PDB entry 6XYW | electron microscopy, 3.86 A resolution | chains Aq and 1 of the 89 polymer chains in the assembly

== Chain Aq ==
Name: 50S ribosomal protein L20
Organism: Arabidopsis thaliana
UniProtKB: Q8LCN1 (Q8LCN1_ARATH); numbering as in UniProt (aligned over 1-126)
Amino-acid sequence (126 residues; numbered 1 to 126; the number before each row is that of its first residue):
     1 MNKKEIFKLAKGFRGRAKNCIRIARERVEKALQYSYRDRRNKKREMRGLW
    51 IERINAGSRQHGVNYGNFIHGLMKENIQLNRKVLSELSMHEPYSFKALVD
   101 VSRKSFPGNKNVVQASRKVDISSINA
Disordered / not traced: 107-126

== Chain 1 ==
Molecule: 2842-nt RNA strand
Organism: Arabidopsis thaliana
Sequence (2842 nucleotides; numbered 16 to 3161; 304 numbers in that range are skipped by the numbering (no residue carries them; nothing is unmodelled there); the number before each row is that of its first residue):
    16 GAAUGCAUUGGAUGGAUGCCCGGGCAUUGAGAAGGAAGGACGCUUUCAGA
    66 GGCGAAAGGCCAUGGGGAGAUACCGUCUGUGAUCCAUGGAUCUCCGAUCG
   116 GGAAACCGUAUCCAAGCUCCGUGGCUAGUCUGCGCUCUUUGGACUUUGAA
   166 AACUUAGCGAACUGAAACAUCUAAGUAGCUAAAGGAAGGGAAAUCAACCG
   216 AGACCCCGUUAGUAGCGGCGAGCGAGAGCGGAUUUGGGAUUUUAAGAAAA
   266 AGAAAGACGAAG
   295 CACUUCUUUUUCGCCAGGUUU
   420 ACUGUAAUUGUGAAAAGGUUGGAAGAUCUGGCCAAAGAAGGUGAUAGCCC
   470 CGUAGAUUCGUUCCUAUGGUUCGAUCCUUCCCAGUAAAACGCGGCGUGUU
   520 CGAAUUCUGAUCGCUUUUACGCGAGAAAGGGGGACCACCCUCUAAGCCUA
   570 AGUAUUCCUCAAUGACCGAUAGCGUACAAGUACCGUGAGGGAAAGGUGAA
   620 AAGAACCCUAUGACGGGAGUGCAAUAGAGAACCUGAGAUCCGAUGCGAAC
   670 AAUCAGUCGAAGGAGUAGUCAAGCGCACUCACUCUAACGGCGUACCUUUU
   720 GCAUGAUGGGUCAGCGAGGAAAUGGGAAGAGCGGCUUAAGCCAUUAGGUG
   770 UAGGCGCUUUCCAAAGGUGGAAUCUUCUAGUUCUUCCUAUUUGACCCGAA
   820 ACCGAUCGAUCUAGCCAUGAGCAGGUUGAAGAGAGCUCUAACAGGCCUUG
   870 GAGGACCGAACCCACGUAUGUGGCAAAAUACGGGGAUGACUUGUGGCUAG
   920 GGGUGAAAGGCCAACCAAGAUCGGAUAUAGCUGGUUUUCCGCGAAAUCUA
   970 UUUCAGUAGAGCGUAUGAUGUCGAUGGCCCGAGGUAGAGCACUCAAUGGG
  1020 CUAGGGUGG
  1040 CUUACCAACCCCAGGGAAACUCCGAAUACAGGCCGUUCUCGUUUGUACAG
  1090 ACAGACUUUUGGGGUGCUAAGAUCCAAAGUCGAGAGGGAAACAGCCCAGA
  1140 UCGUACGCUAAGGUCCCUAAGCAAUCACUUAGUGGAAAAGGAAGUGAUCG
  1190 AGCGAUGACAACCAGGAGGUGGGCUUGGAAGCAGCCAUCCUUUGAAGAAA
  1240 GCGUAAUAGCUCACUGGUCUAGCUCCAUGGCACCGAAAAUGUAUCAGGGC
  1290 UCAAGUGAUUCACCGAAGCGACGAGACCUUGAAAGCUGCUUUUUCAAGUG
  1340 UCAGUAGCGGAACGUUCUGUCAAUCGGGGAAGGUUUUUGGUGACAAGACC
  1390 UGGAGAUAUCAGAAGUGAGAAUGCUGACAUGAGUAACGAUAAAUCCUGUG
  1440 AAAAACACGAUCGCCUGCCAGUGGAAGGCUUUCUGCGUUCAGUCAAUCUA
  1490 CGCAGAGUGAAUCGGUCCCUAAGGAACCCCCGAAAGGGCUGCCGUCCGAU
  1540 GGGUACACGAAAGUGACGAAGUUGCUUUGACUACAAAACCAUGCCUCUCU
  1590 CUUGGAGCGAAUUGGAUGAUCGGGCCGAGGGCAGCGUAGCGCCUCUUCCC
  1640 CUCACUCUCCUUUCUCCAAUAUGAACCUUGAGUCAUCAAAG
  1835 GCGAGUCUGUUUAUAGUCGCGACUCUUGUCAUAGUCAAGAAGGUUGAAAC
  1885 UUCCAGGAAAAAACUUCGAAUUGGGAGGGCGAUCCUCCCGGUGAACUGAC
  1935 CGUACCCCAAACCGACACAGGUGAACAAGUAGAGUAUACUAGGGCGCUUG
  1985 AGAGAACCAUGUCGAAGGAACUCGGCAAAAUGACCCCGUAACUUCGGGAG
  2035 AAGGGGUGCUCUCCUAUCUUUUGAUUAGGAAAGCGGCACAUACCAGGGGG
  2085 UAGCGACUGUUUAUUAAAAACACAGGACUCUGCUAAGUGGUAACACGAUG
  2135 UAUAGAGUCUGACACCUGCCCGGUGCUGGAAAGUCAAAAGGAGAAGUGUU
  2185 AUAAGCUUUGAAUGGAAGCCCCGGUAAACGGCGGCAGUAACUCUAACUGU
  2235 CCUAAGGUAGCGAAAUUCCUUGUCGCAUAAGUAGCGACCUGCACGAAUGG
  2285 UGUAACGACUGCCCCGCUGUCUCCGACAUGGACCCGGUGAAAUUGAAUUC
  2335 UCCGUGAAGAUGCGGAGUACCAACGGCUAGACGGUAAGACCCCGUGCACC
  2385 UUCACUAUAGCUUCGCAGUGACAACCUUGAUCGAAUGUGUAGGAUAGGUG
  2435 GGAGGUCGUGACAUAGAAGGACCAAUCCUGAAAGACCACUCUUUCGUCUA
  2485 AGGGUGCCUAACCGCCGC
  2521 GGCGGGACACUGCGAGGUGGGUAGUUUAUCUGGGGCGGAUGCCUCCUAAA
  2571 GAGUAACGGAGGUGUGCGAAGGUAGGCUCAAGCUAAGAUUCUGCUCGUGA
  2621 GCGUAAUGGUAUAAGCCUGCCUGACUGUGAGACCGACUGGUCGAACAGAG
  2671 ACGAAAGUCGGCCAUAGUGAUCCGGGAGUCCCGUGUGGAAGGGCUCUCGC
  2721 UCAACGGAUCAAAGGUACGCCGGGGAUAACAGGCUGAUGACUCCCAAGAG
  2771 CUCUUAUCGACGGAGUCGUUUGGCACCUCGAUGUCGACUCAUCACAUCCU
  2821 GGGGUUGAAGAAGGUCCCAAGGGUUCGGUUGUUCGCCGAUUCAAGUGGUA
  2871 CGUGAGUUGGGUUUAGAACGUCGUGAGACAGUUCGGUUCCUAUCUACCGU
  2921 UGGUGUUAAAGGGAGAACUGCGAGGAGCCAACCCUAGUACGAGAGGACUG
  2971 GGUUGGGCCAACCUAUGGUGUACCGGUUGUUAUGCCAAUAGCAGCGCCGG
  3021 GCAGCUAAGUUGGUAUGGAAGAACUGCUGCUUAGCGGGAAAUCCUUCUCU
  3071 AUACAAGUUCUCGGAACAGGUUUUAGAACAGAACUUCGAUAGGCGGGAGG
  3121 UGGAAGCACCGCGAGGUGUGAAGCCAUCUCGUACUAAACGA

== Chain Aq / chain 1 interface ==
Pairs across the interface (104):
  Met-1(Aq) with C1383(1), phosphate contact
  Asn-2(Aq) with C1383(1), phosphate contact
  Lys-3(Aq) with A732(1), salt bridge to the phosphate
  Glu-5(Aq) with C1383(1), hydrogen bond to the base
  Lys-11(Aq) with A22(1), hydrogen bond to the phosphate; U23(1), salt bridge to the phosphate
  Gly-12(Aq) with C21(1), phosphate contact; A22(1), hydrogen bond to the phosphate
  Phe-13(Aq) with C21(1), phosphate contact; G675(1), phosphate contact; U676(1), phosphate contact
  Arg-14(Aq) with G20(1), sugar contact; C21(1), phosphate contact; A674(1), hydrogen bond to the sugar; G675(1), salt bridge to the phosphate; U2332(1), hydrogen bond to the base
  Gly-15(Aq) with C21(1), phosphate contact
  Arg-16(Aq) with U658(1), phosphate contact; G729(1), hydrogen bond to the sugar; U730(1), hydrogen bond to the sugar; A2330(1), salt bridge to the phosphate; A2331(1), salt bridge to the phosphate
  Lys-18(Aq) with C21(1), phosphate contact; A22(1), salt bridge to the phosphate
  Asn-19(Aq) with A657(1), phosphate contact; U658(1), hydrogen bond to the phosphate
  Cys-20(Aq) with A657(1), sugar contact; U730(1), hydrogen bond to the sugar; C731(1), phosphate contact
  Ile-21(Aq) with C731(1), hydrogen bond to the phosphate; A732(1), phosphate contact
  Arg-22(Aq) with G728(1), hydrogen bond to the sugar; U730(1), salt bridge to the phosphate; C731(1), hydrogen bond to the phosphate; G1408(1), hydrogen bond to the base; A1409(1), base contact
  Ile-23(Aq) with G2329(1), sugar contact; A2330(1), sugar contact
  Arg-25(Aq) with A1407(1), phosphate contact; G1408(1), salt bridge to the phosphate
  Glu-26(Aq) with A713(1), base contact; G1408(1), hydrogen bond to the base
  Arg-27(Aq) with C673(1), hydrogen bond to the phosphate; A674(1), salt bridge to the phosphate; A713(1), hydrogen bond to the sugar; G2329(1), base contact
  Glu-29(Aq) with G1408(1), base contact
  Lys-30(Aq) with A713(1), salt bridge to the phosphate
  Ala-31(Aq) with U676(1), sugar contact
  Tyr-34(Aq) with C673(1), phosphate contact; A674(1), hydrogen bond to the phosphate; G675(1), sugar contact; U676(1), hydrogen bond to the sugar; G711(1), sugar contact
  Ser-35(Aq) with U676(1), hydrogen bond to the sugar; C677(1), phosphate contact
  Tyr-36(Aq) with A1139(1), sugar contact; C1141(1), hydrogen bond to the phosphate
  Arg-37(Aq) with G675(1), base contact; C710(1), hydrogen bond to the sugar
  Asp-38(Aq) with U676(1), base contact; C677(1), sugar contact; G709(1), hydrogen bond to the base
  Arg-39(Aq) with G1142(1), salt bridge to the phosphate; U1143(1), phosphate contact
  Arg-40(Aq) with G1142(1), salt bridge to the phosphate; A1306(1), phosphate contact
  Lys-42(Aq) with G678(1), salt bridge to the phosphate; A1144(1), sugar contact
  Lys-43(Aq) with U1143(1), salt bridge to the phosphate; A1144(1), salt bridge to the phosphate
  Arg-44(Aq) with G1125(1), phosphate contact; G1126(1), salt bridge to the phosphate; A1305(1), hydrogen bond to the phosphate; A1306(1), salt bridge to the phosphate
  Met-46(Aq) with A1144(1), base contact
  Arg-47(Aq) with G1146(1), salt bridge to the phosphate; C1147(1), salt bridge to the phosphate; G1304(1), salt bridge to the phosphate
  Gly-48(Aq) with G1304(1), phosphate contact
  Trp-50(Aq) with A1144(1), hydrogen bond to the base; C1145(1), sugar contact
  Ile-51(Aq) with A1159(1), sugar contact
  Glu-52(Aq) with A1158(1), sugar contact
  Asn-55(Aq) with A1159(1), hydrogen bond to the phosphate
  Arg-59(Aq) with G1160(1), salt bridge to the phosphate; C1161(1), salt bridge to the phosphate
  Asn-64(Aq) with G1160(1), phosphate contact
  Tyr-65(Aq) with A1159(1), sugar contact; G1160(1), phosphate contact; C1302(1), sugar contact; C1303(1), sugar contact
  Gly-66(Aq) with G1160(1), phosphate contact; A1301(1), hydrogen bond to the sugar; C1302(1), sugar contact
  His-70(Aq) with A1301(1), sugar contact
  Met-73(Aq) with C1302(1), phosphate contact
  Asn-80(Aq) with C1145(1), hydrogen bond to the sugar; G1146(1), phosphate contact
  Arg-81(Aq) with G1146(1), hydrogen bond to the phosphate; C1147(1), salt bridge to the phosphate; C1303(1), salt bridge to the phosphate
  Lys-82(Aq) with A1144(1), hydrogen bond to the sugar; C1145(1), hydrogen bond to the phosphate
Also at the interface, not in a pair above, chain Aq (52 interface residues in all): Lys-8, Glu-45, Asn-67, Ile-69
Also at the interface, not in a pair above, chain 1 (55 interface residues in all): G708, C714, G733, U1375, U1376, G1378

== In short ==
Chain Aq and chain 1 form an interface of 52 and 55 residues respectively; the contacts include 30 hydrogen
bonds and 24 salt bridges. Polar contacts include Glu-5(Aq)/C1383(1), Arg-14(Aq)/U2332(1) and
Arg-22(Aq)/G1408(1).
Chain Aq is 50S ribosomal protein L20 and chain 1 is a 2842-nt RNA strand, both from Arabidopsis thaliana; the
structure, Structure of the plant mitochondrial ribosome, was determined by electron microscopy.
